4NLZ - chains A and P of the 4 polymer chains in the assembly; structure by X-ray diffraction, 2.68 A resolution.

# Chain A
Molecule: DNA polymerase beta
Source organism: Homo sapiens
Notes: EC 2.7.7.7, 4.2.99.-
UniProt: P06746 (DPOLB_HUMAN); residues 7-335 here = UniProt positions 7-335
Chain sequence (329 residues; row label = number of the first residue in the row):
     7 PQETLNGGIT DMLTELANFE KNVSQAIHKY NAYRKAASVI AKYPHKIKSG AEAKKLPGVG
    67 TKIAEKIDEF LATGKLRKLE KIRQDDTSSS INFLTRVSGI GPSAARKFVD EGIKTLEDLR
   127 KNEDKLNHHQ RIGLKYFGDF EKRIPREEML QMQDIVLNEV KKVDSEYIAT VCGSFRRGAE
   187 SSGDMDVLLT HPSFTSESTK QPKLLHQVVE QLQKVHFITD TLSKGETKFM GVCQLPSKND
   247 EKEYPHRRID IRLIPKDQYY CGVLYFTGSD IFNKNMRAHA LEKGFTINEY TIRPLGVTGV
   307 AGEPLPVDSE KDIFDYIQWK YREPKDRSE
Not modelled in the structure: 7-8, 205-206, 208, 245
UniProt features mapped onto this chain:
  - region: Arg-183 to Asp-192 (DNA-binding)
  - active site: Lys-72 (Nucleophile)
  - binding site (K(+)): Lys-60, Leu-62, Val-65, Thr-101, Val-103, Ile-106
  - binding site (Na(+)): Lys-60, Leu-62, Val-65, Thr-101, Val-103, Ile-106
  - binding site (dATP): Arg-149, Ser-180, Arg-183, Gly-189, Asp-190
  - binding site (dCTP): Arg-149, Ser-180, Arg-183, Gly-189, Asp-190
  - binding site (dGTP): Arg-149, Ser-180, Arg-183, Gly-189, Asp-190, Asp-192
  - binding site (dTTP): Arg-149, Ser-180, Arg-183, Gly-189, Asp-190
  - binding site (Mg(2+)): Asp-190, Asp-192, Asp-256
  - modified residue: Lys-72 (N6-acetyllysine), Arg-83 (Omega-N-methylarginine), Arg-152 (Omega-N-methylarginine)
  - cross-link (Glycyl lysine isopeptide (Lys-Gly)): Lys-41 (interchain with G-Cter in ubiquitin), Lys-61 (interchain with G-Cter in ubiquitin), Lys-81 (interchain with G-Cter in ubiquitin)
  - natural variant: Leu-22 (L22P: Found in a gastric cancer sample; uncertain significance), Tyr-39 (Y39C: Found in a gastric cancer sample; uncertain significance), Gly-118 (G118V: Decreased DNA-directed DNA polymerase activity), Arg-137 (R137Q: Decreased function in base-excision repair), Arg-149 (R149I: Decreased DNA-directed DNA polymerase activity), Asp-160 (D160N: Found in a gastric cancer sample; uncertain significance), Cys-239 (C239R: Found in a gastric cancer sample; uncertain significance), Lys-289 (K289M: Found in a colon cancer sample; uncertain significance), Asn-294 (N294D: Found in a gastric cancer sample; uncertain significance), Glu-295 (E295K: Found in a gastric cancer sample; uncertain significance)
  - mutagenesis: Phe-25 (F25W: No effect on 5'-dRP lyase activity. Decreased ssDNA binding), His-34 (H34G: Decreased 5'-dRP lyase activity. Decreased ssDNA binding), Lys-35 (K35A: Decreased 5'-dRP lyase activity. Decreased ssDNA binding. Loss of 5'-dRP lyase activity; when associated with A-68 and A-72. Decreased ssDNA binding; when associated with A-68 and A-72 ...), Tyr-39 (Y39F: No effect on 5'-dRP lyase activity; Y39Q: Abolishes DNA polymerase and 5'-dRP lyase activity), Lys-41 (K41R: Abolishes ubiquitination; when associated with R-61 and R-81), Lys-60 (K60A: Decreased 5'-dRP lyase activity. Decreased ssDNA binding), Lys-61 (K61R: Abolishes ubiquitination; when associated with R-41 and R-81), Lys-68 (K68A: No effect on 5'-dRP lyase activity. Decreased ssDNA binding. Loss of 5'-dRP lyase activity; when associated with A-35 and A-72. Decreased ssDNA binding; when associated with A-35 and A-72 ...), Glu-71 (E71Q: No effect on 5'-dRP lyase activity. No effect on structure shown by circular dichroism. No effect on ssDNA binding), Lys-72 (K72A: Severely reduced 5'-dRP lyase activity. Does not affect ssDNA binding. Loss of 5'-dRP lyase activity; when associated with A-35 and A-68. Decreased ssDNA binding ...), Glu-75 (E75A: Slightly decreased 5'-dRP lyase activity. Decreased ssDNA binding. No effect on structure shown by circular dichroism), Lys-81 (K81R: Abolishes ubiquitination; when associated with R-41 and R-61), 5 further mutagenesis entries in UniProt
Metal / ion sites: Na+ site 1: Lys-60, Val-65 (shared with 1 residue of chain D); Na+ site 2: Thr-101, Val-103, Ile-106 (together with phosphate ion) (shared with DG9(P) of chain P); Mg2+ near Ser-171 (its only coordinating residue here)

# Chain P
Molecule: 11-nt DNA strand
Sequence (11 nucleotides; row label = number of the first residue in the row):
     1 GCTGATGCGA G
Metal / ion sites: Na+: DG9 (together with phosphate ion) (shared with Thr-101(A), Val-103(A), Ile-106(A) of chain A)

# Interface between chain A and chain P
Pairs across the interface - 16 pairs, chain A then chain P:
  Val-103(A) / DG9(P)  phosphate contact
  Ser-104(A) / DG9(P)  phosphate contact
  Gly-105(A) / DC8(P)  phosphate contact
  Gly-105(A) / DG9(P)  hydrogen bond to the phosphate
  Ile-106(A) / DG9(P)  hydrogen bond to the phosphate
  Gly-107(A) / DC8(P)  hydrogen bond to the phosphate
  Gly-107(A) / DG9(P)  phosphate contact
  Pro-108(A) / DC8(P)  phosphate contact
  Ser-109(A) / DG7(P)  phosphate contact
  Ser-109(A) / DC8(P)  hydrogen bond to the phosphate
  Ala-110(A) / DC8(P)  hydrogen bond to the phosphate
  Asp-190(A) / DA10(P)  phosphate contact
  Arg-254(A) / DA10(P)  salt bridge to the phosphate
  Tyr-271(A) / DG11(P)  phosphate contact
  Phe-272(A) / DG11(P)  sugar contact
  Asp-276(A) / DG11(P)  base contact
Also at the interface, not in a pair above, chain A (17 interface residues in all): His-135, Arg-258, Gly-274, Asn-279

# Overview
17 residues of chain A and 5 residues of chain P are in contact; the contacts include 5 hydrogen bonds and 1
salt bridge. Among the polar pairs are Gly-105(A)/DG9(P), Ile-106(A)/DG9(P) and Gly-107(A)/DC8(P).
Chain A is DNA polymerase beta (Homo sapiens) and chain P is an 11-nt DNA strand; the structure, Structure of
human DNA polymerase beta complexed with nicked DNA containing a mismatched template 8BrG and ..., was
determined by X-ray diffraction, deposited together with 4M2Y, 4M47, 4NLK, 4NLN, 4NM1 and 4NM2.
